9J5V - chains B and G of the 5 polymer chains in the assembly; structure by electron microscopy, 2.86 A resolution.

Chain B:
Protein: Guanine nucleotide-binding protein G(I)/G(S)/G(T) subunit beta-1
Source organism: Rattus norvegicus
Reference sequence: P54311 (GBB1_RAT); residues 2-340 here = UniProt positions 2-340
Chain sequence (374 residues; numbered -3 to 370; the number before each row is that of its first residue; numbers below 1 keep their minus sign (Gly-3 is residue -3)):
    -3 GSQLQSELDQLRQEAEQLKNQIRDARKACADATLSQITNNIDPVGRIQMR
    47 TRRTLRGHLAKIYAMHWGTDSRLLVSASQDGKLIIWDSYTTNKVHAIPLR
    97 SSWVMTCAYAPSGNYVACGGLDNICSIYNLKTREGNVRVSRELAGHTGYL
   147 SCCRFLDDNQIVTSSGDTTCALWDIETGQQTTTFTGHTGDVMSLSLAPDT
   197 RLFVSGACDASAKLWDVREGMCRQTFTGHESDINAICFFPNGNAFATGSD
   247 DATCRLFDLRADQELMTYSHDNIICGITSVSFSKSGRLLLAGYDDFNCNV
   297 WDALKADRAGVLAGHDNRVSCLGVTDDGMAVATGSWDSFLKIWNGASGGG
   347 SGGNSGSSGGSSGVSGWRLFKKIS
Not modelled in the structure: -3 to 2, 341-370
Differences from the reference sequence: expression tag (-3 to 1, 341-370)
Curated features (UniProtKB/Swiss-Prot):
  - modified residue: Ser2 (N-acetylserine), His266 (Phosphohistidine)

Chain G:
Protein: Guanine nucleotide-binding protein G(I)/G(S)/G(O) subunit gamma-2
Source organism: Homo sapiens
Reference sequence: P59768 (GBG2_HUMAN); numbering as in UniProt (aligned over 1-68)
Chain sequence (68 residues; row label = number of the first residue in the row):
     1 MASNNTASIAQARKLVEQLKMEANIDRIKVSKAAADLMAYCEAHAKEDPL
    51 LTPVPASENPFREKKFFC
Not modelled in the structure: 1-7, 62-68
Curated features (UniProtKB/Swiss-Prot):
  - modified residue: Ala2 (N-acetylalanine), Cys68 (Cysteine methyl ester)
  - lipidation: Cys68 (S-geranylgeranyl cysteine)

Chain B / chain G interface:
Contacting residue pairs (78; chain B residue first):
  Leu7(B) - Ala12(G)  hydrophobic
  Leu7(B) - Arg13(G)
  Leu7(B) - Val16(G)
  Ala11(B) - Val16(G)  hydrophobic
  Leu14(B) - Val16(G)
  Leu14(B) - Leu19(G)  hydrophobic
  Leu14(B) - Lys20(G)
  Lys15(B) - Leu19(G)
  Ile18(B) - Ala23(G)  hydrophobic
  Cys25(B) - Ile28(G)
  Cys25(B) - Lys29(G)
  Cys25(B) - Val30(G)  hydrogen bond (backbone-backbone)
  Asp27(B) - Lys29(G)  salt bridge
  Asp27(B) - Val30(G)
  Asp27(B) - Ser31(G)
  Ala28(B) - Val30(G)
  Leu30(B) - Ala34(G)  hydrophobic
  Ile33(B) - Ser31(G)
  Ile37(B) - Met38(G)  hydrophobic
  Val40(B) - Leu51(G)  hydrophobic
  Ile43(B) - Leu50(G)
  Met45(B) - Leu50(G)  hydrophobic
  Arg48(B) - Phe61(G)
  Arg49(B) - Pro60(G)
  Arg49(B) - Phe61(G)  hydrogen bond (side chain-backbone)
  Ser84(B) - Phe61(G)
  Tyr85(B) - Pro60(G)
  Tyr85(B) - Phe61(G)  hydrophobic
  Lys209(B) - Gln18(G)
  Cys218(B) - Gln18(G)
  Arg219(B) - Glu22(G)
  Gln220(B) - Glu22(G)
  Gln220(B) - Ile25(G)
  Thr221(B) - Glu22(G)  hydrogen bond (backbone-side chain)
  Phe235(B) - Leu37(G)  hydrophobic
  Phe235(B) - Tyr40(G)  hydrophobic
  Phe235(B) - Cys41(G)  hydrophobic
  Pro236(B) - Tyr40(G)
  Asn237(B) - Asp36(G)
  Asn237(B) - Tyr40(G)
  Ala240(B) - Leu37(G)  hydrophobic
  Leu252(B) - Leu37(G)  hydrophobic
  Asp254(B) - Ala33(G)
  Arg256(B) - Asp26(G)
  Arg256(B) - Arg27(G)
  Arg256(B) - Ile28(G)
  Arg256(B) - Asp36(G)  salt bridge
  Ala257(B) - Arg27(G)
  Ala257(B) - Ile28(G)
  Asp258(B) - Ile25(G)
  Asp258(B) - Arg27(G)  salt bridge
  Gln259(B) - Val30(G)
  Leu261(B) - Val30(G)  hydrophobic
  Leu261(B) - Leu37(G)  hydrophobic
  Ser279(B) - Asp48(G)  hydrogen bond
  Lys280(B) - Glu47(G)
  Lys280(B) - Asp48(G)
  Ser281(B) - Tyr40(G)
  Ser281(B) - Cys41(G)  hydrogen bond (side chain-backbone)
  Ser281(B) - His44(G)
  Ser281(B) - Ala45(G)
  Ser281(B) - Asp48(G)  hydrogen bond (backbone-side chain)
  Gly282(B) - Cys41(G)  hydrogen bond (backbone-side chain)
  Arg283(B) - Cys41(G)
  Arg283(B) - Leu51(G)
  Leu284(B) - Leu51(G)  hydrophobic
  Leu300(B) - Met38(G)  hydrophobic
  Leu300(B) - Cys41(G)  hydrophobic
  Asp323(B) - Pro49(G)
  Gly324(B) - Pro49(G)
  Gly324(B) - Leu50(G)
  Met325(B) - Pro49(G)  hydrophobic
  Met325(B) - Val54(G)  hydrophobic
  Met325(B) - Pro60(G)
  Ala326(B) - Phe61(G)  hydrophobic
  Val327(B) - Leu50(G)  hydrophobic
  Ile338(B) - Phe61(G)  hydrophobic
  Asn340(B) - Asn59(G)  hydrogen bond
Other interface residues (no listed pair), chain B (55 interface residues in all): Glu10, Gln17, Ala21, Ala24, Ala26, Trp63, Ser67
Other interface residues (no listed pair), chain G (34 interface residues in all): Ile9

Summary:
Chain B and chain G form an interface of 55 and 34 residues respectively, with 8 hydrogen bonds and 3 salt
bridges. Among the polar pairs are Asp27(B)-Lys29(G), Arg256(B)-Asp36(G) and Asp258(B)-Arg27(G).
Here chain B is Guanine nucleotide-binding protein G(I)/G(S)/G(T) subunit beta-1 (Rattus norvegicus) and chain
G is Guanine nucleotide-binding protein G(I)/G(S)/G(O) subunit gamma-2 (Homo sapiens). Entry 9J5V (Human
Lysophosphatidic Acid Receptor 1-Gi complex bound to CpY) was determined by electron microscopy.
